8AJB - chains B and D of the 24 polymer chains in the assembly; structure by electron microscopy, 4.30 A resolution (low resolution: residue-level contacts below are approximate; hydrogen-bond / salt-bridge calls are withheld).

# Chain B (and D)
Protein: Crescentin
Source organism: Caulobacter vibrioides
Notes: chain D of this document is another copy of the same molecule, construct and numbering; everything in this record applies to it too
UniProt: A0A8F8EC09 (A0A8F8EC09_CAUVI); the construct has insertions or renumbered stretches relative to UniProt, so the offset changes along the chain: 1-405 = UniProt 1-405; 409-460 = UniProt 406-457
Chain sequence (460 residues; numbered 1 to 460; the number before each row is that of its first residue):
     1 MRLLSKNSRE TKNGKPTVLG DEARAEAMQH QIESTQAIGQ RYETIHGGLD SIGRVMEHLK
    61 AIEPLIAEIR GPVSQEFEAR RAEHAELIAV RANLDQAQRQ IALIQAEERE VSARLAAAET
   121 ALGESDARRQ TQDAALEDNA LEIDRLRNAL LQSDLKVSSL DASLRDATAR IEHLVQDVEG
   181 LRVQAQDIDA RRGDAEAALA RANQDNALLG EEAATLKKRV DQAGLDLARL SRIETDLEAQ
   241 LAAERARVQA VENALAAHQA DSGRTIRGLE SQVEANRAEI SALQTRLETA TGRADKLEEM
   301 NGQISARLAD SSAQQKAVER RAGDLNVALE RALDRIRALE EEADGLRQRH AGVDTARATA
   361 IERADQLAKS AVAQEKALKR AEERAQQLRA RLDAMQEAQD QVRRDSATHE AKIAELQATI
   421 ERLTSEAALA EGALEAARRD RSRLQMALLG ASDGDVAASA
Disordered / not traced: 1-39, 278-460 (chain D: 1-212, 447-460)
Differences from the reference sequence: insertion (406-408)

# Chain B / chain D interface
Residue-residue contacts (16):
  Thr-120(B) / Arg-384(D)
  Gly-123(B) / Arg-380(D)
  Glu-124(B) / Arg-380(D)
  Ala-127(B) / Arg-380(D)
  Gln-204(B) / Met-300(D)
  Ala-207(B) / Lys-296(D)
  Leu-208(B) / Arg-293(D)
  Leu-208(B) / Lys-296(D)
  Leu-208(B) / Leu-297(D)
  Glu-211(B) / Lys-296(D)
  Thr-215(B) / Glu-288(D)
  Leu-216(B) / Glu-288(D)
  Arg-219(B) / Ser-281(D)
  Arg-219(B) / Gln-284(D)
  Arg-219(B) / Thr-285(D)
  Arg-219(B) / Glu-288(D)
Other interface residues (no listed pair), chain B (15 interface residues in all): Thr-131, Glu-142, Glu-212, Arg-229
Other interface residues (no listed pair), chain D (15 interface residues in all): Arg-277, Thr-289, Asn-301, Glu-362, Ala-373

# Summary
Chain B and chain D each contribute 15 residues to their interface.
Chain B and chain D are both Crescentin (Caulobacter vibrioides); the structure, Cryo-EM structure of
crescentin filaments (stutter mutant, C2 symmetry and large box), was determined by electron microscopy,
deposited together with 8AFE, 8AFH, 8AFL, 8AFM, 8AHL, 8AIA and 8AIX.
